5VSA - chains A and D; structure by X-ray diffraction, 2.00 A resolution.

# Chain A (and D)
Name: Aryldialkylphosphatase
Organism: Sulfolobus solfataricus
Notes: EC 3.1.8.1; chain D of this document is another copy of the same molecule, construct and numbering; everything in this record applies to it too
UniProtKB: Q97VT7 (PHP_SULSO); residues 1-314 here = UniProt positions 1-314
Chain sequence (314 residues; numbered 1 to 314; the number before each row is that of its first residue):
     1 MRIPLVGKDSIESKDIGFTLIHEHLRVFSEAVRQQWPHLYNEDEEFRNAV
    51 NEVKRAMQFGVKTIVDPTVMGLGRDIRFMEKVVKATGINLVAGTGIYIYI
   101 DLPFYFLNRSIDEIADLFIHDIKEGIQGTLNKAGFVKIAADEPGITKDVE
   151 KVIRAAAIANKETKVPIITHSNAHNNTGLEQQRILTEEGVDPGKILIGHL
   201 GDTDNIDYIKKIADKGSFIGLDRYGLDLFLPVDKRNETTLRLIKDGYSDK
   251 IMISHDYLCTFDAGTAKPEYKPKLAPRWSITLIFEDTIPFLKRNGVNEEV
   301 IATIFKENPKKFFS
Not modelled in the structure: 262-270 (chain D: fully traced)
Modified residues: Lys137 (lysine nz-carboxylic acid; KCX)
Sequence notes: engineered mutation Leu258 (Cys in Q97VT7), Phe261 (Ile in Q97VT7), Ala263 (Trp in Q97VT7)
Metal / ion sites: Fe2+: His22, His24, Lys137, Asp256; Co2+: Lys137, His170, His199
Swiss-Prot annotation at these positions:
  - binding site (Fe cation): His22, His24, Lys137, Asp256
  - binding site (Co(2+)): Lys137, His170, His199
  - modified residue: Lys137 (N6-carboxylysine)

# How chain A and chain D interact
Contacting residue pairs (70; chain A residue first):
  Phe28(A) with Gln34(D); Phe104(D)
  Ser29(A) with Pro103(D); Phe104(D); Tyr105(D), hydrogen bond (side chain-backbone)
  Glu30(A) with Ala31(D); Gln34(D); Gln35(D), hydrogen bond
  Ala31(A) with Glu30(D); Met70(D)
  Val32(A) with Pro103(D), hydrophobic; Tyr105(D), hydrophobic; Phe106(D), hydrophobic
  Gln34(A) with Phe28(D); Glu30(D); Gln34(D); Gln127(D), hydrogen bond (backbone-side chain)
  Gln35(A) with Glu30(D), hydrogen bond; Met70(D); Gly73(D); Arg74(D), hydrogen bond; Gln127(D), hydrogen bond
  Trp36(A) with Met70(D), hydrophobic; Gly95(D); Ile96(D), hydrophobic; Leu117(D), hydrogen bond (side chain-backbone); Asp121(D), hydrogen bond
  His38(A) with His120(D)
  Leu39(A) with Tyr105(D); Leu117(D), hydrophobic
  Tyr40(A) with Tyr105(D)
  Met70(A) with Ala31(D); Gln35(D); Trp36(D), hydrophobic
  Gly71(A) with Phe104(D)
  Gly73(A) with Gln35(D)
  Arg74(A) with Gln35(D), hydrogen bond
  Thr94(A) with Trp36(D)
  Gly95(A) with Trp36(D)
  Ile96(A) with Trp36(D), hydrophobic
  Ile100(A) with Asp101(D)
  Asp101(A) with Ile100(D)
  Pro103(A) with Ser29(D); Val32(D), hydrophobic
  Phe104(A) with Phe28(D); Ser29(D); Gly71(D); Phe261(D), hydrophobic; Asp262(D); Ala263(D)
  Tyr105(A) with Ser29(D), hydrogen bond (backbone-side chain); Val32(D), hydrophobic; Leu39(D); Tyr40(D); Asp262(D); Ala263(D); Gly264(D), hydrogen bond (backbone-backbone)
  Phe106(A) with Val32(D), hydrophobic
  Leu107(A) with Gly264(D), hydrogen bond (backbone-backbone); Thr265(D), hydrogen bond (backbone-backbone)
  Asn108(A) with Thr265(D)
  Arg109(A) with Asp262(D), hydrogen bond (side chain-backbone); Ala263(D); Gly264(D)
  Leu117(A) with Trp36(D); Leu39(D), hydrophobic
  His120(A) with His38(D)
  Asp121(A) with Trp36(D), hydrogen bond
  Gln127(A) with Gln34(D), hydrogen bond (side chain-backbone); Gln35(D), hydrogen bond
Interface residues without a listed pair, chain A (37 interface residues in all): Val27, Pro37, Val69, Leu72, Phe118, Gly128
Interface residues without a listed pair, chain D (38 interface residues in all): Val27, Pro37, Leu72, Thr94, Phe118, Lys271

# Overview
Chain A and chain D form an interface of 37 and 38 residues respectively, with 17 hydrogen bonds. Polar
contacts include Ser29(A)-Tyr105(D), Glu30(A)-Gln35(D) and Gln34(A)-Gln127(D). Curated annotation (UniProt)
lists 4 Fe cation-binding residues and 3 Co2+-binding residues on chain A.
Chain A and chain D are both Aryldialkylphosphatase (Sulfolobus solfataricus); the structure, Crystal
structure of SsoPox AsA1 mutant (C258L-I261F-W263A), was determined by X-ray diffraction, deposited together
with 5VRK, 5W3W, 5W3Z, 5VRI and 5W3U.
